Entry 4WSP (X-ray diffraction, 1.65 A resolution); this record covers chain A.

== Chain A ==
Name: protein DL-Rv1738
UniProtKB: P9WLS3 (Y1738_MYCTU); residue numbers follow UniProt; this construct covers 1-94
Sequence (94 residues; each row starts with the number of its first residue):
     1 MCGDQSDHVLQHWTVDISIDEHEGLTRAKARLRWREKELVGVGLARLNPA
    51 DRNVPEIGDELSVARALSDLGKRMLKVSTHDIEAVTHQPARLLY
Not modelled in the structure: 1-4, 50-53, 88-94
From the paper describing this entry:
  - interface residues: Q5 to L10

== Summary ==
The paper reports the interface residue Q5.
Chain A is protein DL-Rv1738; the structure, Racemic crystal structure of Rv1738 from Mycobacterium
tuberculosis (Form-I), was determined by X-ray diffraction, deposited together with 4WPY.
